Entry 5XBP (X-ray diffraction, 2.90 A resolution); this record covers chains C and I of the 6 polymer chains in the assembly.

== Chain C (and I) ==
Molecule: 3NT oxygenase beta subunit
From: Diaphorobacter sp. DS2
Notes: chain I of this document is another copy of the same molecule, construct and numbering; everything in this record applies to it too
Reference sequence: M9PV03 (M9PV03_9BURK); residues 0-192 here correspond to UniProt positions 1-193 (UniProt number = residue number + 1)
Amino-acid sequence (193 residues; each row starts with the number of its first residue; numbering starts at 0):
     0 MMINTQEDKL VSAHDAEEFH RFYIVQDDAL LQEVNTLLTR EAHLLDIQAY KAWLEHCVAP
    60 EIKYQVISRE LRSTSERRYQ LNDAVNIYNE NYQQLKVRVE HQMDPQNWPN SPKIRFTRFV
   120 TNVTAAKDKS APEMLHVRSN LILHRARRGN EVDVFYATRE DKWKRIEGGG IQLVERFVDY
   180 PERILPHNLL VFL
Disordered / not traced: 0

== Chain C / chain I interface ==
Residue-residue contacts - 65 pairs, chain C then chain I:
  Ile2(C) - Ile46(I)  hydrophobic
  Glu6(C) - Lys50(I)
  Glu6(C) - Met102(I)
  Asp7(C) - Gln47(I)
  Asp7(C) - Ala48(I)
  Asp7(C) - Tyr49(I)  hydrogen bond (side chain-backbone)
  Asp7(C) - Lys50(I)  hydrogen bond (side chain-backbone)
  Asp7(C) - Ala51(I)  hydrogen bond (side chain-backbone)
  Asp7(C) - Met102(I)
  Lys8(C) - Met102(I)
  Leu9(C) - Gln47(I)
  Leu9(C) - Tyr49(I)  hydrophobic
  Leu9(C) - Gln101(I)
  Leu9(C) - Lys112(I)  hydrogen bond (backbone-side chain)
  Val10(C) - Ile46(I)
  Val10(C) - Gln47(I)
  Val10(C) - Ala48(I)  hydrophobic
  Ser11(C) - Lys112(I)  hydrogen bond
  Asp14(C) - Ile46(I)
  Asp14(C) - Lys112(I)  salt bridge
  Phe18(C) - Arg39(I)
  Phe18(C) - His42(I)
  Phe18(C) - Leu43(I)  hydrophobic
  Phe18(C) - Ile46(I)  hydrophobic
  Tyr22(C) - Thr38(I)
  Tyr22(C) - Arg39(I)  hydrogen bond (backbone-side chain)
  Tyr22(C) - His42(I)  hydrogen bond
  Gln25(C) - Gln31(I)
  Gln25(C) - Thr35(I)  hydrogen bond
  Asp27(C) - Gln31(I)
  Leu30(C) - Gln31(I)
  Leu70(C) - Pro111(I)  hydrophobic
  Leu70(C) - Arg147(I)
  Leu70(C) - Gly148(I)
  Arg71(C) - Pro111(I)
  Ser72(C) - Ser110(I)  hydrogen bond
  Thr73(C) - Asn109(I)
  Thr73(C) - Ser110(I)  hydrogen bond (backbone-side chain)
  Thr73(C) - Lys112(I)
  Thr120(C) - Phe118(I)
  Thr120(C) - Val119(I)
  Thr120(C) - Thr120(I)
  Asn121(C) - Ala41(I)
  Asn121(C) - Arg117(I)
  Asn121(C) - Phe118(I)
  Asn121(C) - Val119(I)  hydrogen bond (side chain-backbone)
  Arg137(C) - His42(I)  hydrogen bond
  Asn139(C) - Thr116(I)  hydrogen bond
  Asn139(C) - Arg117(I)  hydrogen bond (side chain-backbone)
  Asn139(C) - Phe118(I)
  Leu140(C) - Phe118(I)
  Ile141(C) - Phe118(I)  hydrophobic
  Ile141(C) - Ile141(I)  hydrophobic
  Tyr155(C) - Phe118(I)  hydrophobic
  Tyr155(C) - His143(I)
  Tyr155(C) - Val153(I)
  Thr157(C) - Thr116(I)
  Asp178(C) - Arg114(I)  salt bridge
  Pro180(C) - Arg114(I)
  Pro180(C) - Ala145(I)
  Glu181(C) - His143(I)  salt bridge
  Glu181(C) - Ala145(I)
  Glu181(C) - Val151(I)
  Arg182(C) - Gly148(I)
  Ile183(C) - Gly148(I)  hydrogen bond (backbone-backbone)
Other interface residues (no listed pair), chain C (35 interface residues in all): Met1, Phe21, Thr123, Ala156, Tyr179
Other interface residues (no listed pair), chain I (36 interface residues in all): Asp45, His55, Asn149, Tyr155

== In short ==
Chain C and chain I form an interface of 35 and 36 residues respectively, with 15 hydrogen bonds and 3 salt
bridges. Among the polar pairs are Asp14(C)-Lys112(I), Asp178(C)-Arg114(I) and Glu181(C)-His143(I).
Both chains are 3NT oxygenase beta subunit (Diaphorobacter sp. DS2). Entry 5XBP (Oxygenase component of
3-nitrotoluene dioxygenase from Diaphorobacter sp. strain DS2) was determined by X-ray diffraction.
